7P3Y - chains A and S of the 4 polymer chains in the assembly; structure by electron microscopy, 10.10 A resolution (very low resolution: no residue pairs are listed; an interface is given only as per-side residue counts).

# Chain A
Name: AP-3 complex subunit delta
From: Saccharomyces cerevisiae
UniProt: A0A7I9C4X2 (A0A7I9C4X2_YEASX); residue numbers follow UniProt; this construct covers 1-932
Sequence (964 residues; row label = number of the first residue in the row):
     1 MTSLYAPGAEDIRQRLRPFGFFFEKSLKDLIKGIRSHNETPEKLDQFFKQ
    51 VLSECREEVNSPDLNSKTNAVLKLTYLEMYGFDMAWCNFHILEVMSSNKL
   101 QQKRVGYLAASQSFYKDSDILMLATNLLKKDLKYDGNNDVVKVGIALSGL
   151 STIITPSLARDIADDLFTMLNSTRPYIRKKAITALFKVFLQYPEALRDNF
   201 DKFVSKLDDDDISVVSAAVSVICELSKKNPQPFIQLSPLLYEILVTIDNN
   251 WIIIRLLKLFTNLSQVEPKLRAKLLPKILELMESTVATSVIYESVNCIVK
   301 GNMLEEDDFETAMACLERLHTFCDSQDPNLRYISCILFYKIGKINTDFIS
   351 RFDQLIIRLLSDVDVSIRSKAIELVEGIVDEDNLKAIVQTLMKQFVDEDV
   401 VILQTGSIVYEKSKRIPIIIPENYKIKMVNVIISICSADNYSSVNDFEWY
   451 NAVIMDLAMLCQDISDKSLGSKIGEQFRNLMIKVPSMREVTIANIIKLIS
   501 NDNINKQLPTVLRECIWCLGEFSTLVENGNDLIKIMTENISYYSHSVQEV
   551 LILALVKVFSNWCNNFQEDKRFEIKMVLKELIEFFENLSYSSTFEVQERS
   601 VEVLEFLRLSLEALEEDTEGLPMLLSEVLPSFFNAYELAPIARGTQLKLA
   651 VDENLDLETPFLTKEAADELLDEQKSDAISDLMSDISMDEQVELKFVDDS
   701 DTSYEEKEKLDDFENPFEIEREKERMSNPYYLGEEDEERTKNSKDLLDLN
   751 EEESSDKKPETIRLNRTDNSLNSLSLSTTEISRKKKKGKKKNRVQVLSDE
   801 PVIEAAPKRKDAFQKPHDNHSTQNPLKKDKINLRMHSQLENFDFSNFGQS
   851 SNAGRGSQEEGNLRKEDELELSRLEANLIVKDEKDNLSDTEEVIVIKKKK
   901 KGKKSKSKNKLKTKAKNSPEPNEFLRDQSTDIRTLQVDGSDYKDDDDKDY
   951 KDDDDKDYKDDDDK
Not modelled in the structure: 1-62, 639-964
Differences from the reference sequence: expression tag (933-964)

# Chain S
Name: AP complex subunit sigma
From: Saccharomyces cerevisiae
UniProt: A0A6L1B7P9 (A0A6L1B7P9_YEASX); numbering as in UniProt (aligned over 1-194)
Sequence (194 residues; each row starts with the number of its first residue):
     1 MIHAVLIFNKKCQPRLVKFYTPVDLPKQKLLLEQVYELISQRNSDFQSSF
    51 LVTPPSLLLSNENNNDEVNNEDIQIIYKNYATLYFTFIVDDQESELAILD
   101 LIQTFVESLDRCFTEVNELDLIFNWQTLESVLEEIVQGGMVIETNVNRIV
   151 ASVDELNKAAESTDSKIGRLTSTGFGSALQAFAQGGFAQWATGQ
Not modelled in the structure: 169-194

# Chain A / chain S interface
At this resolution (10 A) residue pairs are not listed: 64 residues of chain A and 52 of chain S lie at the interface.

# Summary
Chain A and chain S form an interface of 64 and 52 residues respectively.
Chain A is AP-3 complex subunit delta and chain S is AP complex subunit sigma, both from Saccharomyces
cerevisiae; the structure, Homology model of the full-length AP-3 complex in an intermediate open
conformation, was determined by electron microscopy together with 7P3X and 7P3Z from the same study.
